PDB entry 5VJL | X-ray diffraction, 2.60 A resolution | chains A and B

# Chain A
Name: Hemagglutinin HA1
From: Influenza A virus
UniProtKB: R4NN21 (R4NN21_9INFA); the construct lacks a stretch of the UniProt sequence and is renumbered around it, so the offset changes along the chain: 11-141 = UniProt 19-149; 143-158 = UniProt 150-165; 159-263 = UniProt 168-272; 265-276 = UniProt 273-284; 1 more segments
Amino-acid sequence (325 residues; row label = number of the first residue in the row; note: 2 numbers in that range are skipped by the numbering (no residue carries them; nothing is unmodelled there); a row labelled like 158A-158B holds insertion residues (158A, then the next letters in order)):
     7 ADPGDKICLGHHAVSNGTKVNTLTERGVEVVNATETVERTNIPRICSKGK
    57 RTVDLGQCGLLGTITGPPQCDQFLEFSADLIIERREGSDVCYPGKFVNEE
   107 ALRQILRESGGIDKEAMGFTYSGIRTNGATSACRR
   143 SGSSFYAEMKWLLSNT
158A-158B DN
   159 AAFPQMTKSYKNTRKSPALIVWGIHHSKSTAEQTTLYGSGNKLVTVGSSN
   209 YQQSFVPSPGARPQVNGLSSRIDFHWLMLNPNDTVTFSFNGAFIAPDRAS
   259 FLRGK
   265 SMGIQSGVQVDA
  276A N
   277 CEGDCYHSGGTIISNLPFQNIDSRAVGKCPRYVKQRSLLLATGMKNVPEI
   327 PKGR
Disordered / not traced: 7-12, 326-330
Cystine bridges: Cys52-Cys277, Cys64-Cys76, Cys97-Cys139, Cys281-Cys305
Covalent attachments: N-acetylglucosamine (NAG) linked to Asn38, Asn240
Differences from the reference sequence: expression tag (7-10); engineered mutation Lys186 (Val195 in R4NN21), Thr193 (Lys202 in R4NN21), Ser228 (Gly237 in R4NN21)
Residues lining bound ligands: N-acetyl-alpha-neuraminic acid (SIA): Tyr98, Gly134, Ala135, Thr136, Ser137, Ser145, Trp153, Leu155, His183, Ser185, Glu190, Leu194, Leu226, Ser228
Reported in the primary citation:
  - mutagenesis - G228S: unchanged binding to alpha2-3 sialosides
  - mutagenesis - G228S: increased binding to alpha2-6 sialoside
  - mutagenesis - V186K/K193T/G228S, K193T/G228S: increased binding to human-type receptors
  - mutagenesis - V186K/K193T/G228S: decreased binding to avian-type receptors
  - mutagenesis - V186K/K193T/G228S (Tm 53 degC): decreased stability
  - mutagenesis - E190D, E190D/G225D, G225D: abolished binding to sialosides
  - specificity-determining residues: Thr193 (from molecular simulation)

# Chain B
Name: Hemagglutinin HA2
From: Influenza A virus
UniProtKB: R4NN21 (R4NN21_9INFA); residues 1-176 here correspond to UniProt positions 340-515 (UniProt number = residue number + 339)
Amino-acid sequence (183 residues; numbered 1 to 183; the number before each row is that of its first residue):
     1 GLFGAIAGFIENGWEGLIDGWYGFRHQNAQGEGTAADYKSTQSAIDQITG
    51 KLNRLIEKTNQQFELIDNEFNEVEKQIGNVINWTRDSITEVWSYNAELLV
   101 AMENQHTIDLADSEMDKLYERVKRQLRENAEEDGTGCFEIFHKCDDDCMA
   151 SIRNNTYDHSKYREEAMQNRIQIDPVSGRLVPR
Disordered / not traced: 169-183
Cystine bridges: Cys144-Cys148
Covalent attachments: N-acetylglucosamine (NAG) linked to Asn82
Differences from the reference sequence: expression tag (177-183)

# Interface between chain A and chain B
Residue-residue contacts (125; chain A residue first):
  Ile13(A) - Arg25(B)
  Ile13(A) - Cys137(B)
  Ile13(A) - Phe138(B)  hydrogen bond (backbone-backbone)
  Ile13(A) - Met149(B)  hydrophobic
  Cys14(A) - Trp14(B)
  Cys14(A) - Gly23(B)
  Cys14(A) - Phe24(B)
  Cys14(A) - Arg25(B)  hydrogen bond (backbone-backbone)
  Cys14(A) - Gly136(B)
  Cys14(A) - Cys137(B)  disulfide
  Leu15(A) - Trp14(B)
  Leu15(A) - Gly23(B)
  Leu15(A) - Leu118(B)  hydrophobic
  Leu15(A) - Tyr119(B)  hydrophobic
  Leu15(A) - Gly136(B)  hydrogen bond (backbone-backbone)
  Leu15(A) - Phe138(B)  hydrophobic
  Gly16(A) - Trp14(B)
  Gly16(A) - Tyr22(B)
  Gly16(A) - Gly23(B)  hydrogen bond (backbone-backbone)
  Gly16(A) - Met115(B)
  His17(A) - Ile6(B)
  His17(A) - Ile10(B)
  His17(A) - Asn12(B)
  His17(A) - Gly13(B)
  His17(A) - Trp14(B)  hydrogen bond (backbone-backbone)
  His17(A) - Trp21(B)
  His17(A) - Met115(B)
  His18(A) - Gly13(B)
  His18(A) - Trp14(B)
  His18(A) - Leu17(B)
  His18(A) - Gly20(B)
  His18(A) - Trp21(B)  hydrogen bond (backbone-backbone)
  Ala19(A) - Gly13(B)
  Ala19(A) - Trp14(B)  hydrogen bond (backbone-backbone)
  Ala19(A) - Glu15(B)
  Ser21(A) - Glu15(B)
  Val26(A) - Asn104(B)
  Asn27(A) - Ala101(B)
  Asn27(A) - Asn104(B)  hydrogen bond (backbone-side chain)
  Thr28(A) - Ala101(B)
  Thr28(A) - Asn104(B)
  Thr28(A) - Gln105(B)  hydrogen bond
  Leu29(A) - Leu98(B)  hydrophobic
  Leu29(A) - Ala101(B)
  Leu29(A) - Met102(B)
  Leu29(A) - Gln105(B)  hydrogen bond (backbone-side chain)
  Thr30(A) - Gln105(B)  hydrogen bond (backbone-side chain)
  Val34(A) - Ile108(B)  hydrophobic
  Val36(A) - Ile108(B)  hydrophobic
  Thr40(A) - Leu52(B)
  Glu89(A) - Phe70(B)
  Arg90(A) - Phe70(B)
  Arg91(A) - Phe70(B)
  Glu105(A) - Asn71(B)
  Glu106(A) - Asp67(B)
  Glu106(A) - Asn68(B)  hydrogen bond
  Arg109(A) - Asn68(B)
  Gln110(A) - Leu65(B)
  Gln110(A) - Ile66(B)  hydrogen bond (side chain-backbone)
  Arg113(A) - Leu65(B)
  Arg113(A) - Asn68(B)
  Glu114(A) - Glu64(B)
  Lys263(A) - Gln62(B)
  Lys263(A) - Glu64(B)  salt bridge
  Ser265(A) - Glu64(B)
  Gly267(A) - Leu65(B)
  Gln269(A) - Asn68(B)  hydrogen bond
  Gln269(A) - Glu69(B)  hydrogen bond (side chain-backbone)
  Gln269(A) - Phe70(B)
  Ser284(A) - Glu69(B)  hydrogen bond
  Asn291(A) - Ile56(B)
  Asn291(A) - Lys58(B)
  Pro293(A) - Leu55(B)
  Phe294(A) - Ala96(B)  hydrophobic
  Ser299(A) - Arg85(B)
  Arg300(A) - Leu65(B)
  Arg300(A) - Asp67(B)  salt bridge
  Arg300(A) - Asn68(B)
  Arg300(A) - Glu69(B)  salt bridge
  Arg300(A) - Arg85(B)
  Val302(A) - Phe63(B)
  Val302(A) - Glu64(B)
  Val302(A) - Leu65(B)
  Gly303(A) - Gln61(B)
  Gly303(A) - Gln62(B)
  Gly303(A) - Phe63(B)  hydrogen bond (backbone-backbone)
  Lys304(A) - Thr59(B)
  Lys304(A) - Asn60(B)
  Lys304(A) - Gln61(B)
  Cys305(A) - Thr59(B)
  Arg307(A) - Thr59(B)
  Arg307(A) - Trp92(B)
  Tyr308(A) - Thr89(B)
  Tyr308(A) - Trp92(B)
  Val309(A) - Trp92(B)
  Val309(A) - Ser93(B)
  Val309(A) - Ala96(B)  hydrophobic
  Lys310(A) - Thr89(B)
  Lys310(A) - Glu90(B)
  Lys310(A) - Ser93(B)  hydrogen bond (backbone-side chain)
  Gln311(A) - Ser93(B)  hydrogen bond (side chain-backbone)
  Gln311(A) - Glu97(B)  hydrogen bond
  Leu314(A) - Ala96(B)  hydrophobic
  Leu314(A) - Glu97(B)
  Leu315(A) - Val100(B)
  Leu315(A) - Asn104(B)  hydrogen bond (backbone-side chain)
  Leu316(A) - Glu103(B)
  Leu316(A) - Asn104(B)
  Ala317(A) - Asn104(B)  hydrogen bond (backbone-side chain)
  Ala317(A) - Thr107(B)
  Thr318(A) - Trp21(B)
  Thr318(A) - Ile48(B)
  Gly319(A) - Trp21(B)
  Gly319(A) - Thr107(B)
  Met320(A) - Ile6(B)  hydrophobic
  Met320(A) - Trp21(B)  hydrophobic
  Met320(A) - Tyr22(B)  hydrophobic
  Met320(A) - Ala111(B)  hydrophobic
  Lys321(A) - Ala7(B)
  Val323(A) - Asn12(B)
  Val323(A) - Gly13(B)  hydrogen bond (backbone-backbone)
  Pro324(A) - Asn12(B)
  Pro324(A) - Glu15(B)
  Glu325(A) - Asn12(B)
  Glu325(A) - Glu15(B)
Other interface residues (no listed pair), chain A (60 interface residues in all): Val20, Thr42, Met266, Ile268, Ser270
Other interface residues (no listed pair), chain B (64 interface residues in all): Glu11, His26, Glu57, Val73, Leu99, Val122, Ile140, Ile152
Disulfides between the chains: Cys14(A)-Cys137(B)

# Summary
Chain A and chain B form an interface of 60 and 64 residues respectively; the contacts include 1 disulfide
bond, 23 hydrogen bonds and 3 salt bridges. Among the polar pairs are Lys263(A)-Glu64(B), Arg300(A)-Asp67(B)
and Arg300(A)-Glu69(B). The paper reports that E190D, E190D/G225D and G225D of chain A abolish binding to
sialosides; the specificity determinant Thr193(A); 6 substitutions were tested in all.
Chain A is Hemagglutinin HA1 and chain B is Hemagglutinin HA2, both from Influenza A virus; the structure,
Crystal structure of H7 hemagglutinin mutant (V186K, K193T, G228S) from the influenza virus A/Shanghai/2/2013
(H7N9) with ..., was determined by X-ray diffraction together with 5VJK and 5VJM from the same study.
